Entry 3EMB (X-ray diffraction, 2.30 A resolution); this record covers chain A.

[Chain A]
Name: Methyltransferase
From: Wesselsbron virus
Notes: EC 2.1.1.57; fragment: NS5 N-terminal methyltransferase domain
Reference sequence: C8XPB0 (C8XPB0_9FLAV); residues 1-292 here correspond to UniProt positions 2500-2791 (UniProt number = residue number + 2499)
Sequence (300 residues; each row starts with the number of its first residue; numbers below 1 keep their minus sign (Met-7 is residue -7)):
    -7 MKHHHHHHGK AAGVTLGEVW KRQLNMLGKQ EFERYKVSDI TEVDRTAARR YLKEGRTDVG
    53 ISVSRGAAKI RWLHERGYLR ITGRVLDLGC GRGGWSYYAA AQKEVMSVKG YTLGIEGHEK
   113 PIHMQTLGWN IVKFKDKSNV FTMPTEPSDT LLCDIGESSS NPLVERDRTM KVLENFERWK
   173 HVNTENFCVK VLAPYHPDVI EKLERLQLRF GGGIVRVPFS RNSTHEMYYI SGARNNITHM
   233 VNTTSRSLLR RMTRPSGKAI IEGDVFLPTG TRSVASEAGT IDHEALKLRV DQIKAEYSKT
Unresolved in the structure: -7 to 5, 266-292
Differences from the reference sequence: expression tag (-7 to 0)
Residues lining bound ligands:
  - mrna cap analog N7-methyl gpppg (GTG; 7-methyl-guanosine-5'-triphosphate-5'-guanosine): Lys13, Leu16, Asn17, Met18, Leu19, Lys21, Phe24, Arg41, Arg57, Glu111, Ser150, Ser151, Ser152, Glu157, Arg213, Ser215
  - S-adenosylmethionine (SAM): Ser56, Gly58, Ala59, Gly81, Cys82, Gly83, Arg84, Gly85, Gly86, Trp87, Tyr103, Thr104, Leu105, Gly106, Glu111, Ser130, Asn131, Val132, Phe133, Asp146, Ile147, Lys182

[Summary]
Chain A binds S-adenosylmethionine and mrna cap analog N7-methyl gpppg.
Chain A is Methyltransferase (Wesselsbron virus); the structure, Wesselsbron virus Methyltransferase in
complex with AdoMet and 7MeGpppG, was determined by X-ray diffraction, deposited together with 3ELD, 3ELU,
3ELW, 3ELY and 3EMD.
